Entry 8HEU (electron microscopy, 4.60 A resolution (low resolution: residue-level contacts below are approximate; hydrogen-bond / salt-bridge calls are withheld)); this record covers chains D and G of the 12 polymer chains in the assembly.

Chain D (and G):
Protein: Portal protein
From: Human herpesvirus 5 strain AD169
Notes: chain G of this document is another copy of the same molecule, construct and numbering; everything in this record applies to it too
Reference sequence: Q6RXD3 (Q6RXD3_HCMV); residues 1-697 here = UniProt positions 1-697
Sequence (697 residues; each row starts with the number of its first residue):
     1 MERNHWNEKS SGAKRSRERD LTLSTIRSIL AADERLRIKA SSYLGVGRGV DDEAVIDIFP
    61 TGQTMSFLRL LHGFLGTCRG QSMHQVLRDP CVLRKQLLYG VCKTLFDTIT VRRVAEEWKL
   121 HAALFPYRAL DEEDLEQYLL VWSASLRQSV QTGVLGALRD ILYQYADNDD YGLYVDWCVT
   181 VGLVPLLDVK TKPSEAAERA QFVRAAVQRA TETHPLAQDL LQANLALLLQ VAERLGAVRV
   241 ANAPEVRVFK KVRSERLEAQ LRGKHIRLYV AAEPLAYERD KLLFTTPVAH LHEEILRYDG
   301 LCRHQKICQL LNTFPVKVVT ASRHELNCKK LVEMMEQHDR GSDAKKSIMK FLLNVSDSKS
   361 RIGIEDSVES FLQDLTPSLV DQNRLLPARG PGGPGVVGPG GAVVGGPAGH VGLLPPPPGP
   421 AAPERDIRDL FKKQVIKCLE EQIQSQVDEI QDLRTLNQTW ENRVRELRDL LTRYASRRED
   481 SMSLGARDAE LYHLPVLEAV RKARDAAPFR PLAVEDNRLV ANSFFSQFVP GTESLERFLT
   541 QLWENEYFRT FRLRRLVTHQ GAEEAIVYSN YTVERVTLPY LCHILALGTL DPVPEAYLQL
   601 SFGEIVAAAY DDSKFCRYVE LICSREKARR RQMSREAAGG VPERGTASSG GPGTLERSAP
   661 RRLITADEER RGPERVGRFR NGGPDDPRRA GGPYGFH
Disordered / not traced: 1-51, 321-487, 636-697

Interface between chain D and chain G:
Pairs across the interface - 126 pairs, chain D then chain G:
  M65(D) - R279(G)
  L68(D) - L275(G)
  L68(D) - Y277(G)
  R69(D) - R279(G)
  R69(D) - L283(G)
  H72(D) - L283(G)
  H72(D) - F284(G)
  H72(D) - T285(G)
  H72(D) - H290(G)
  G73(D) - E293(G)
  F74(D) - L283(G)
  F74(D) - E293(G)
  L75(D) - E293(G)
  G76(D) - E293(G)
  T77(D) - H290(G)
  T77(D) - E293(G)
  T77(D) - E294(G)
  C78(D) - L542(G)
  R79(D) - Q541(G)
  R79(D) - L542(G)
  R79(D) - N545(G)
  S82(D) - N545(G)
  S82(D) - E546(G)
  S82(D) - R549(G)
  M83(D) - R549(G)
  Q85(D) - H290(G)
  Q85(D) - T550(G)
  V86(D) - R552(G)
  R88(D) - T285(G)
  D89(D) - R552(G)
  D89(D) - Y571(G)
  P90(D) - R575(G)
  C91(D) - Y571(G)
  C91(D) - E574(G)
  R94(D) - E574(G)
  K95(D) - E574(G)
  F125(D) - V111(G)
  Y127(D) - L621(G)
  Y127(D) - S624(G)
  Y127(D) - R625(G)
  L130(D) - A628(G)
  L130(D) - Q632(G)
  E133(D) - K627(G)
  Y138(D) - L621(G)
  Q148(D) - K614(G)
  L155(D) - D591(G)
  R159(D) - L578(G)
  R159(D) - P592(G)
  Y163(D) - E574(G)
  Y163(D) - L578(G)
  Y163(D) - C582(G)
  Y163(D) - L587(G)
  D169(D) - A271(G)
  D169(D) - E273(G)
  W177(D) - Y277(G)
  R209(D) - G588(G)
  R209(D) - T589(G)
  N242(D) - E273(G)
  N242(D) - P274(G)
  N242(D) - L275(G)
  N242(D) - A276(G)
  A243(D) - E255(G)
  A243(D) - A276(G)
  A243(D) - Y277(G)
  P244(D) - A276(G)
  P244(D) - Y277(G)
  P244(D) - E278(G)
  Y298(D) - R297(G)
  C302(D) - R297(G)
  K306(D) - G300(G)
  Q309(D) - H304(G)
  Q309(D) - F528(G)
  Q309(D) - P530(G)
  L310(D) - H304(G)
  N312(D) - F528(G)
  T313(D) - H304(G)
  T313(D) - L311(G)
  F314(D) - L311(G)
  F314(D) - L512(G)
  P315(D) - L311(G)
  P315(D) - N312(G)
  P315(D) - F525(G)
  P315(D) - S526(G)
  V316(D) - F524(G)
  V316(D) - F525(G)
  K317(D) - S523(G)
  K317(D) - F524(G)
  V318(D) - V319(G)
  V318(D) - N522(G)
  V318(D) - S523(G)
  V319(D) - V520(G)
  V319(D) - A521(G)
  V319(D) - N522(G)
  T320(D) - D516(G)
  T320(D) - L519(G)
  T320(D) - V520(G)
  D488(D) - L75(G)
  D488(D) - R303(G)
  Y492(D) - C302(G)
  Y492(D) - K306(G)
  L497(D) - A506(G)
  A503(D) - L310(G)
  R504(D) - R510(G)
  R504(D) - P511(G)
  F509(D) - L512(G)
  P511(D) - V514(G)
  S523(D) - F524(G)
  F524(D) - F524(G)
  F525(D) - F524(G)
  F525(D) - F525(G)
  F525(D) - S526(G)
  Q527(D) - S526(G)
  Q527(D) - F528(G)
  E533(D) - S534(G)
  E533(D) - L535(G)
  E533(D) - F538(G)
  E536(D) - F538(G)
  E563(D) - Q541(G)
  E563(D) - N545(G)
  E563(D) - R549(G)
  E564(D) - R555(G)
  I566(D) - R549(G)
  I566(D) - R552(G)
  L600(D) - N570(G)
  S601(D) - N570(G)
  F602(D) - E574(G)
Interface residues without a listed pair, chain D (82 interface residues in all): F59, V141, S145, D160, L173, E245, Q305, L491, P495, V500, A506, Q560, Q599
Interface residues without a listed pair, chain G (87 interface residues in all): A272, K281, A289, L301, I307, T313, D488, A507, F548, L553, Q560, P579, L590, R617, Y618

Summary:
Chain D and chain G form an interface of 82 and 87 residues respectively.
Chain D and chain G are both Portal protein (Human herpesvirus 5 strain AD169); the structure, C12 portal in
HCMV A-capsid, was determined by electron microscopy together with 8HEY and 8HEV from the same study.
